4F3Z - chains C and D of the 6 polymer chains in the assembly; structure by X-ray diffraction, 3.20 A resolution.

Chain C:
Molecule: Hemagglutinin
Organism: Influenza A virus
Notes: fragment: ha1
Reference sequence: Q8QT89 (Q8QT89_9INFA); the construct lacks a stretch of the UniProt sequence and is renumbered around it, so the offset changes along the chain: 11-55 = UniProt 18-62; 56-83 = UniProt 64-91; 84-90 = UniProt 93-99; 91-116 = UniProt 101-126; 3 more segments
Chain sequence (329 residues; numbered 9 to 329 plus 21 insertion-coded residues; 13 numbers in that range are skipped by the numbering (no residue carries them; nothing is unmodelled there); the number before each row is that of its first residue; a row labelled like 116A-116C holds insertion residues (116A, then the next letters in order)):
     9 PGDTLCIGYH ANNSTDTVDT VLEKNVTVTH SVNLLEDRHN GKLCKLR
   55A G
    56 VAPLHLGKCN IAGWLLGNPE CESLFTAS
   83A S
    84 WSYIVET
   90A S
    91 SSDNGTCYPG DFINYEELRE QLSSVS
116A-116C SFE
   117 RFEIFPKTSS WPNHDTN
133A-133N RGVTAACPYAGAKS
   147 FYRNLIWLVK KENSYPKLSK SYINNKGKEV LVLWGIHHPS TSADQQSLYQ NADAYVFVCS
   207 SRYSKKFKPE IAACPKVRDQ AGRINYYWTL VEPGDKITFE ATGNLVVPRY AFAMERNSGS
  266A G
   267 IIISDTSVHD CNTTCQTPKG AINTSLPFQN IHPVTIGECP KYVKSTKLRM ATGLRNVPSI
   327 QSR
Not modelled in the structure: 78-81, 133A-133N, 221-226, 326-329
Differences from the reference sequence: expression tag (9-10); engineered mutation Cys205 (Gly219 in Q8QT89), Cys220 (Arg234 in Q8QT89)
Disulfides: Cys52-Cys277, Cys64-Cys76, Cys281-Cys305
Covalently attached groups: N-acetylglucosamine (NAG) linked to Asn94
From the paper describing this entry:
  - mutagenesis - G205C/R220C: increased stability (proposed by the authors, not directly observed)

Chain D:
Molecule: Hemagglutinin
Organism: Influenza A virus
Notes: fragment: ha2
Reference sequence: Q8QT89 (Q8QT89_9INFA); residues 1-176 here correspond to UniProt positions 345-520 (UniProt number = residue number + 344)
Chain sequence (179 residues; numbered 1 to 179; the number before each row is that of its first residue):
     1 GLFGAIAGFI EGGWTGMIDG WYGYHHQNEQ GSGYAADLKS TQNAIDGITN KVNSVIEKMN
    61 TQFIAVGKEF NHLEKRIENL NKKVDDGFLD IWTYNAELLI LLENERTLDY HDSNVKNLYE
   121 KVRSQLKNNA REIGNGCFEF YHKCDDKCME SVKNGTYDYP KYSEEAKLNR EEIDGVSGR
Not modelled in the structure: 175-179
Differences from the reference sequence: expression tag (177-179)
Disulfides: Cys144-Cys148

Interface between chain C and chain D:
Residue-residue contacts - 108 pairs, chain C then chain D:
  Gly10(C) - Glu139(D)
  Gly10(C) - Phe140(D)  hydrogen bond (backbone-backbone)
  Asp11(C) - Gln27(D)
  Asp11(C) - Asn28(D)
  Asp11(C) - Phe140(D)  hydrogen bond (backbone-backbone)
  Asp11(C) - Lys143(D)  salt bridge
  Asp11(C) - Cys144(D)  hydrogen bond (side chain-backbone)
  Thr12(C) - His26(D)
  Thr12(C) - Gln27(D)  hydrogen bond (backbone-backbone)
  Thr12(C) - Phe138(D)
  Thr12(C) - Met149(D)
  Leu13(C) - Tyr24(D)  hydrophobic
  Leu13(C) - His25(D)
  Leu13(C) - His26(D)
  Leu13(C) - Cys137(D)
  Leu13(C) - Phe138(D)  hydrogen bond (backbone-backbone)
  Leu13(C) - Phe140(D)  hydrophobic
  Leu13(C) - Val152(D)  hydrophobic
  Cys14(C) - Trp14(D)
  Cys14(C) - Tyr24(D)
  Cys14(C) - His25(D)  hydrogen bond (backbone-backbone)
  Cys14(C) - Gly136(D)
  Cys14(C) - Cys137(D)  disulfide
  Ile15(C) - Ile10(D)
  Ile15(C) - Trp14(D)
  Ile15(C) - Gly23(D)
  Ile15(C) - Tyr24(D)  hydrophobic
  Ile15(C) - Val122(D)  hydrophobic
  Ile15(C) - Gly136(D)  hydrogen bond (backbone-backbone)
  Ile15(C) - Phe138(D)  hydrophobic
  Gly16(C) - Trp14(D)
  Gly16(C) - Met17(D)
  Gly16(C) - Tyr22(D)
  Gly16(C) - Gly23(D)  hydrogen bond (backbone-backbone)
  Tyr17(C) - Ala5(D)
  Tyr17(C) - Ile6(D)  hydrophobic
  Tyr17(C) - Ala7(D)  hydrogen bond (side chain-backbone)
  Tyr17(C) - Ile10(D)  hydrogen bond (side chain-backbone)
  Tyr17(C) - Glu11(D)
  Tyr17(C) - Gly12(D)  hydrogen bond (side chain-backbone)
  Tyr17(C) - Gly13(D)
  Tyr17(C) - Trp14(D)  hydrogen bond (backbone-backbone)
  Tyr17(C) - Met17(D)
  Tyr17(C) - Trp21(D)
  His18(C) - Trp14(D)  hydrogen bond (side chain-backbone)
  His18(C) - Met17(D)  hydrogen bond (side chain-backbone)
  His18(C) - Gly20(D)
  His18(C) - Trp21(D)  hydrogen bond (backbone-backbone)
  Ala19(C) - Gly13(D)
  Ala19(C) - Trp14(D)  hydrogen bond (backbone-backbone)
  Ala19(C) - Thr15(D)
  Val26(C) - Asn104(D)
  Asp27(C) - Leu101(D)
  Asp27(C) - Asn104(D)  hydrogen bond (backbone-side chain)
  Thr28(C) - Leu101(D)
  Val29(C) - Leu101(D)  hydrophobic
  Val29(C) - Leu102(D)  hydrophobic
  Thr37(C) - Trp21(D)
  His38(C) - Trp21(D)  hydrogen bond
  Glu106(C) - Glu69(D)
  Glu106(C) - Asn71(D)
  Glu106(C) - Glu74(D)
  Arg109(C) - Glu69(D)  salt bridge
  Glu110(C) - Ala65(D)
  Glu110(C) - Gly67(D)
  Glu110(C) - Lys68(D)  salt bridge
  Pro293(C) - Ile56(D)
  Phe294(C) - Met59(D)  hydrophobic
  Phe294(C) - Ala96(D)  hydrophobic
  Ile302(C) - Phe63(D)  hydrophobic
  Gly303(C) - Phe63(D)
  Glu304(C) - Thr61(D)
  Lys307(C) - Trp92(D)
  Tyr308(C) - Leu89(D)
  Val309(C) - Leu89(D)  hydrophobic
  Val309(C) - Thr93(D)
  Lys310(C) - Leu89(D)
  Lys310(C) - Asp90(D)  salt bridge
  Lys310(C) - Thr93(D)  hydrogen bond (backbone-side chain)
  Ser311(C) - Thr93(D)
  Ser311(C) - Glu97(D)  hydrogen bond
  Leu314(C) - Ala96(D)  hydrophobic
  Leu314(C) - Glu97(D)
  Arg315(C) - Asn104(D)  hydrogen bond (backbone-side chain)
  Met316(C) - Val52(D)  hydrophobic
  Met316(C) - Val55(D)  hydrophobic
  Met316(C) - Asn104(D)
  Ala317(C) - Asn104(D)  hydrogen bond (backbone-side chain)
  Ala317(C) - Thr107(D)
  Thr318(C) - Trp21(D)
  Thr318(C) - Ile48(D)
  Thr318(C) - Thr107(D)
  Thr318(C) - His111(D)  hydrogen bond (backbone-side chain)
  Gly319(C) - Trp21(D)
  Gly319(C) - Thr107(D)
  Gly319(C) - Leu108(D)
  Gly319(C) - His111(D)  hydrogen bond (backbone-side chain)
  Leu320(C) - Ile6(D)  hydrophobic
  Leu320(C) - Trp21(D)
  Leu320(C) - His111(D)
  Arg321(C) - Ile6(D)
  Arg321(C) - Leu108(D)
  Val323(C) - Gly12(D)
  Val323(C) - Gly13(D)  hydrogen bond (backbone-backbone)
  Pro324(C) - Gly13(D)
  Pro324(C) - Thr15(D)
  Ser325(C) - Glu11(D)
  Ser325(C) - Gly12(D)
Other interface residues (no listed pair), chain C (51 interface residues in all): Pro9, Leu30, Val34, Val36, Leu42, Ser113, Ser266, Ile267, Thr301, Cys305, Lys313
Other interface residues (no listed pair), chain D (65 interface residues in all): Ile18, Glu29, Val66, Phe70, Ile100, Glu105, Val115, Leu118, Tyr119, Asn135, His142
Inter-chain disulfides: Cys14(C)-Cys137(D)

Summary:
The interface between chain C and chain D involves 51 residues on one side and 65 on the other; the contacts
include 1 disulfide bond, 25 hydrogen bonds and 4 salt bridges. Polar pairs include Asp11(C)-Lys143(D),
Arg109(C)-Glu69(D) and Glu110(C)-Lys68(D). N-acetylglucosamine is covalently linked to Asn94(C). From the
paper: G205C/R220C of chain C increase stability.
Here chain C is Hemagglutinin and chain D is Hemagglutinin, both from Influenza A virus. Entry 4F3Z (Crystal
structure of a swine H1N2 influenza virus hemagglutinin) was determined by X-ray diffraction.
